4O3P - chains A and T of the 3 polymer chains in the assembly; structure by X-ray diffraction, 1.72 A resolution.

[Chain A]
Molecule: DNA polymerase eta
Source organism: Homo sapiens
Notes: EC 2.7.7.7
UniProt: Q9Y253 (POLH_HUMAN); residue numbers follow UniProt; this construct covers 1-432
Chain sequence (435 residues; row label = number of the first residue in the row; numbers below 1 keep their minus sign (Gly-2 is residue -2)):
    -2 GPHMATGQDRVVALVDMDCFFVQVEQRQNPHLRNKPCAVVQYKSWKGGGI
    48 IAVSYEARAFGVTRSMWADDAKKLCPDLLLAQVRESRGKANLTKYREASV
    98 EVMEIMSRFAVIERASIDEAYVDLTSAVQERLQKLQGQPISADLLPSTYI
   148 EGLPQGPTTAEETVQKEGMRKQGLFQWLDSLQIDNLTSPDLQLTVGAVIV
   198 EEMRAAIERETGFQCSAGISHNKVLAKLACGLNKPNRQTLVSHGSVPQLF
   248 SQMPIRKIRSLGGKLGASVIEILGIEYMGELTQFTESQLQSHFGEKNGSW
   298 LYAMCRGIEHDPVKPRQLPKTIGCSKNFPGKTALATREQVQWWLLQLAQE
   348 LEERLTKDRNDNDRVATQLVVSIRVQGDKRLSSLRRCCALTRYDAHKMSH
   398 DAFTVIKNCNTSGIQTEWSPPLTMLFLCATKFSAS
Not modelled in the structure: 156-159
Differences from the reference sequence: expression tag (-2 to 0)
Swiss-Prot annotation at these positions:
  - binding site (Mg(2+)): Asp13, Met14, Asp115, Glu116
  - binding site (Mn(2+)): Asp13, Met14, Asp115, Glu116
  - binding site (a 2'-deoxyribonucleoside 5'-triphosphate): Arg61
  - natural variant: Val37 (deletion: In XPV), Leu75 (deletion: In XPV), Arg93 (R93P: In XPV), Arg111 (R111H: In XPV), Thr122 (T122P: In XPV), Gly153 (G153D: In a breast cancer sample), Thr191 (T191P: In XPV), Gly263 (G263V: In XPV), Val266 (V266D: In XPV), Gly295 (G295R: In XPV), Arg361 (R361S: In XPV)
  - mutagenesis: Tyr52 (Y52A/F: Reduces DNA polymerase activity; Y52E: Reduces DNA polymerase activity. Increases fidelity of replication and reduces translesion bypass), Arg61 (R61A: Reduces enzymatic activity by two-thirds), Ser62 (S62G: Increased DNA polymerase activity and translesion bypass compared to wild-type), Ala68 (A68S/V: Severe reduction in thymine dimer translesion bypass), Asn324 to Pro326 (Reduces binding to chromatin and to monoubiquitinated PCNA. Abolishes binding to monoubiquitinated PCNA; when associated with 705-E--H-713 Del)
Metal / ion sites: Mg2+ site 1: Asp13, Met14, Asp115 (together with 0KX); Mg2+ site 2: Asp13, Asp115, Glu116 (together with 0KX) (shared with 1 residue of chain P)
Residues lining bound ligands: 0KX (2'-deoxy-5'-O-[(R)-hydroxy{[(R)-hydroxy(phosphonooxy)phosphoryl]amino}phosphoryl]cytidine): Asp13, Met14, Asp15, Cys16, Phe17, Phe18, Ile48, Ala49, Tyr52, Arg55, Arg61, Ile114, Asp115, Glu116, Lys231
From the paper describing this entry:
  - binding site for the 12-nt DNA strand (chain T): Gln38
  - binding site for 0KX: Arg61
  - specificity-determining residues: Arg61 (proposed by the authors, not directly observed)

[Chain T]
Molecule: 12-nt DNA strand
Sequence (12 nucleotides; numbered 1 to 12; the number before each row is that of its first residue):
     1 CATGATGACGCT
Modified residues: 8OG (8-oxo-2'-deoxy-guanosine-5'-monophosphate) at position 4
Residues lining bound ligands: 0KX (2'-deoxy-5'-O-[(R)-hydroxy{[(R)-hydroxy(phosphonooxy)phosphoryl]amino}phosphoryl]cytidine): DT3, 8OG_4, DA5

[Interface between chain A and chain T]
Contacting residue pairs - 40 pairs, chain A then chain T:
  Gln38(A) with 8OG_4(T), hydrogen bond to the sugar; DA5(T), sugar contact
  Tyr39(A) with 8OG_4(T), phosphate contact; DA5(T), hydrogen bond to the phosphate
  Trp42(A) with DA2(T), stacking on the base
  Ile48(A) with 8OG_4(T), base contact
  Arg61(A) with DT3(T), base contact
  Ser62(A) with DT3(T), base contact
  Trp64(A) with DT3(T), phosphate contact
  Lys86(A) with DT6(T), salt bridge to the phosphate
  Ala87(A) with DA5(T), sugar contact
  Leu89(A) with DA5(T), phosphate contact
  Arg93(A) with DT6(T), salt bridge to the phosphate; DG7(T), salt bridge to the phosphate
  Lys311(A) with DC9(T), salt bridge to the phosphate
  Arg313(A) with DA8(T), salt bridge to the phosphate; DC9(T), salt bridge to the phosphate
  Pro316(A) with DA8(T), phosphate contact
  Lys317(A) with DA8(T), hydrogen bond to the phosphate; DC9(T), salt bridge to the phosphate
  Thr318(A) with DG7(T), sugar contact; DA8(T), hydrogen bond to the phosphate
  Ile319(A) with DG7(T), phosphate contact
  Gly320(A) with DT6(T), sugar contact; DG7(T), hydrogen bond to the phosphate
  Cys321(A) with DT6(T), phosphate contact
  Ser322(A) with DA5(T), sugar contact; DT6(T), hydrogen bond to the phosphate
  Lys323(A) with DA5(T), salt bridge to the phosphate
  Asn324(A) with 8OG_4(T), hydrogen bond to the phosphate; DA5(T), hydrogen bond to the phosphate
  Pro326(A) with DC1(T), phosphate contact; DA2(T), sugar contact; 8OG_4(T), phosphate contact
  Gly327(A) with DC1(T), hydrogen bond to the phosphate
  Thr329(A) with DA2(T), base contact
  Arg351(A) with DT6(T), salt bridge to the phosphate; DG7(T), salt bridge to the phosphate
  Leu378(A) with DT6(T), base contact; DG7(T), base contact
Interface residues without a listed pair, chain A (34 interface residues in all): Gly46, Ile47, Arg111, Lys293, Glu347, Lys376, Met421
Interface residues without a listed pair, chain T (11 interface residues in all): DG10, DC11

[In short]
34 residues of chain A and 11 residues of chain T are in contact; the contacts include 9 hydrogen bonds, 10
salt bridges and 1 aromatic stacking contact. Among the polar pairs are Gln38(A)-8OG_4(T), Tyr39(A)-DA5(T) and
Lys317(A)-DA8(T). From the paper: a binding site for the 12-nt DNA strand (chain T) at Gln38(A); a binding
site for 0KX at Arg61(A).
Chain A is DNA polymerase eta (Homo sapiens) and chain T is a 12-nt DNA strand; the structure, Crystal
structure of human polymerase eta inserting dctp opposite an 8-oxog containing dna template, was determined by
X-ray diffraction (same publication as 4O3N, 4O3O, 4O3Q, 4O3R and 4O3S).
